PDB entry 7W2P | X-ray diffraction, 1.15 A resolution | chain A

Chain A:
Molecule: Survival motor neuron protein
From: Homo sapiens
UniProtKB: Q16637 (SMN_HUMAN); residue numbers follow UniProt; this construct covers 82-147
Amino-acid sequence (66 residues; each row starts with the number of its first residue):
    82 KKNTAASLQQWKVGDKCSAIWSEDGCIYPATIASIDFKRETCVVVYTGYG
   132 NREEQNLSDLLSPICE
Disordered / not traced: 82-83
Disulfides: Cys107-Cys146
Residues lining bound ligands: 8AI (2-[(4-fluorophenyl)methyl]-2-azatricyclo[7.3.0.03,7]dodeca-1(9),3(7)-dien-8-imine): Trp102, Asp105, Cys107, Tyr109, Tyr127, Tyr130, Asn132
Swiss-Prot annotation at these positions:
  - modified residue: Thr85 (Phosphothreonine)
  - natural variant: Gly95 (G95R: In SMA3), Ala111 (A111G: In SMA2), Ile116 (I116F: In SMA1), Gln136 (Q136E: In SMA1)
  - mutagenesis: Trp92 (W92S: Impairs binding to substrate containing dimethylated arginine), Trp102 (W102L/V: Impairs binding to substrate containing dimethylated arginine), Tyr109 (Y109H: Impairs binding to substrate containing dimethylated arginine), Tyr127 (Y127L/F: Impairs binding to substrate containing dimethylated arginine), Tyr130 (Y130D: Impairs binding to substrate containing dimethylated arginine), Asn132 (N132D/S: Impairs binding to substrate containing dimethylated arginine), Glu134 to Gln136 (Impairs binding to substrate containing dimethylated arginine), Glu134 (E134K: Impairs SMN binding to RPP20/POP7. Abolishes the interaction with ELAVL4. Abolishes interaction with SNRPD1 and SNRPD3. Impairs binding to substrate containing dimethylated arginine)
From the paper describing this entry:
  - binding site for 8AI: Asn132
  - mutagenesis - Y130W: decreased expression

Summary:
Ligands of chain A: compound 8AI. UniProt lists 9 mutagenesis sites. From the paper: a binding site for 8AI at
Asn132; Y130W reduces expression.
Chain A is Survival motor neuron protein (Homo sapiens); the structure, Tudor domain of SMN in complex with a
small molecule, was determined by X-ray diffraction (same publication as 7W30, 6V9T, 4QQ6 and 4QQD).
